Entry 1Q0H (X-ray diffraction, 2.20 A resolution); this record covers chain A.

== Chain A ==
Name: 1-deoxy-D-xylulose 5-phosphate reductoisomerase
Source organism: Escherichia coli
Notes: EC 1.1.1.267
Reference sequence: P45568 (DXR_ECOLI); residue numbers follow UniProt; this construct covers 1-398
Amino-acid sequence (406 residues; numbered -7 to 398; the number before each row is that of its first residue; numbers below 1 keep their minus sign (His-7 is residue -7)):
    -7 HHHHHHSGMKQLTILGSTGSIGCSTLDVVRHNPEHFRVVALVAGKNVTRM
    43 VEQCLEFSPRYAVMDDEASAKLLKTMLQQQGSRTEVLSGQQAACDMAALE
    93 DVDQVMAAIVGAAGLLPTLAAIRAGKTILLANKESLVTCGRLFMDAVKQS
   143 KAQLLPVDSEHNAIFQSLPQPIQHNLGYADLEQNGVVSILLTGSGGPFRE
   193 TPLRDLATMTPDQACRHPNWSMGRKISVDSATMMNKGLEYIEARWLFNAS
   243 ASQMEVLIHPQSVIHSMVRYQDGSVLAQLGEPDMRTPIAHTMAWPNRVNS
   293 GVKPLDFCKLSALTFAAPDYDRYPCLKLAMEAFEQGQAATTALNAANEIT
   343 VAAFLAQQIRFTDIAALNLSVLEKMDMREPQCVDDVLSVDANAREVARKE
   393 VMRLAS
Not modelled in the structure: -7 to 0
Construct notes: expression tag (-7 to 0); modified residue (1, 42, 56, 68, 88, 98, 136, 201, 214, 225-226, 246, 259, 276, 284, 322, 367, 369, 394)
Modified positions: Mse1, Mse42, Mse56, Mse68, Mse88, Mse98, Mse136, Mse201, Mse214, Mse225, Mse226, Mse246, Mse259, Mse276, Mse284, Mse322, Mse367, Mse369, Mse394 (selenomethionine; parent Met)
UniProt features mapped onto this chain:
  - binding site (NADPH): Thr10, Gly11, Ser12, Ile13, Gly36, Lys37, Asn38, Asn124, Glu126, Gly215
  - binding site (1-deoxy-D-xylulose 5-phosphate): Lys125, Ser151, Glu152, Ser186, His209, Ser222, Asn227, Lys228, Glu231
  - binding site (Mn(2+)): Asp150, Glu152, Glu231
Small-molecule neighbours:
  - fosmidomycin (FOM; 3-[formyl(hydroxy)amino]propylphosphonic acid): Lys125, Asp150, Ser151, Glu152, Thr184, Gly185, Ser186, Gly187, Gly188, His209, Trp212, Mse214, Ile218, Ser222, Asn227, Lys228, Glu231, Mse276
  - NADPH (NDP; NADPH dihydro-nicotinamide-adenine-dinucleotide phosphate): Gly8, Ser9, Thr10, Gly11, Ser12, Ile13, Val34, Ala35, Gly36, Lys37, Asn38, Asp57, Ala100, Ile101, Val102, Ala105, Mse214, Gly215, Arg216, Lys217, Ile218

== In short ==
Ligands of chain A: fosmidomycin and NADPH. UniProt lists 10 NADPH-binding residues, 9 residues binding
1-deoxy-D-xylulose 5-phosphate and 3 Mn2+-binding residues.
Chain A is 1-deoxy-D-xylulose 5-phosphate reductoisomerase (Escherichia coli); the structure, Crystal
structure of selenomethionine-labelled DXR in complex with fosmidomycin, was determined by X-ray diffraction
together with 1Q0L and 1Q0Q from the same study.
